PDB entry 4RVM | X-ray diffraction, 1.86 A resolution | chain A

== Chain A ==
Protein: Serine/threonine-protein kinase Chk1
From: Homo sapiens
Notes: EC 2.7.11.1; fragment: kinase domain
Reference sequence: O14757 (CHK1_HUMAN); residues 1-289 here = UniProt positions 1-289
Sequence (298 residues; row label = number of the first residue in the row):
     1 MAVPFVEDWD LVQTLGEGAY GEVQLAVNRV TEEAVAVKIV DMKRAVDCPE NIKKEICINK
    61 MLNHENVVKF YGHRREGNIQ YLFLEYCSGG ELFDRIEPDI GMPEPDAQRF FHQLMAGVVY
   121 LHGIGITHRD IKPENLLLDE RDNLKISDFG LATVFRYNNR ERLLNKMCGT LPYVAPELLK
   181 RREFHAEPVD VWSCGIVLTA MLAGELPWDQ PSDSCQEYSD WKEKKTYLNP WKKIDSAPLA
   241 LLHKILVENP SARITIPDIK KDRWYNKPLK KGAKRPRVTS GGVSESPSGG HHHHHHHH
Disordered / not traced: 1-2, 44-50, 274-298
Sequence notes: expression tag (290-298)
Curated features (UniProtKB/Swiss-Prot):
  - active site: D130 (Proton acceptor)
  - binding site (ATP): L15 to V23, K38
  - modified residue (Phosphoserine): S280, S286
  - cross-link: K132 (Glycyl lysine isopeptide (Lys-Gly) (interchain with G-Cter in ubiquitin))
Ligand contacts: 3X7 (3-[4-(piperidin-1-ylmethyl)phenyl]-9H-pyrrolo[2,3-b:5,4-c']dipyridine-6-carbonitrile): Q13, T14, L15, V23, A36, K38, V68, L84, E85, Y86, C87, G90, E91, L137, S147, D148

== Overview ==
Ligands of chain A: compound 3X7. UniProt lists active-site residue D130 and 10 ATP-binding residues.
Chain A is Serine/threonine-protein kinase Chk1 (Homo sapiens); the structure, CHK1 kinase domain with
diazacarbazole compound 19, was determined by X-ray diffraction, deposited together with 4RVK and 4RVL.
